2AV9 - chains D and E of the 4 polymer chains in the assembly; structure by X-ray diffraction, 2.40 A resolution.

== Chain D (and E) ==
Molecule: Thioesterase
From: Pseudomonas aeruginosa
Notes: chain E of this document is another copy of the same molecule, construct and numbering; everything in this record applies to it too
UniProtKB: Q9HU04 (Q9HU04_PSEAE); numbering as in UniProt (aligned over 1-147)
Amino-acid sequence (147 residues; row label = number of the first residue in the row):
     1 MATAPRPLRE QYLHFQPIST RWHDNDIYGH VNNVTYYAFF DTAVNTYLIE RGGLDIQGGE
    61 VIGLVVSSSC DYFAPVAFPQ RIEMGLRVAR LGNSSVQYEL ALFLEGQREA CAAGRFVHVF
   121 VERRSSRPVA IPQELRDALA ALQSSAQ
Not modelled in the structure: 1-2, 145-147 (chain E: 1-6, 144-147)
Sequence notes: modified residue (84)
Modified / non-standard residues: Mse84 (selenomethionine; parent Met)

== How chain D and chain E interact ==
Residue-residue contacts (43; chain D residue first):
  Tyr28(D) - Ile62(E)  hydrophobic
  Tyr28(D) - Gly63(E)
  Tyr28(D) - Leu64(E)  hydrophobic
  His30(D) - Leu64(E)
  Asn33(D) - Asp41(E)  hydrogen bond
  Asn33(D) - Val65(E)
  Val34(D) - Val34(E)
  Val34(D) - Tyr37(E)  hydrophobic
  Val34(D) - Ala38(E)
  Val34(D) - Asp41(E)
  Tyr37(D) - Val34(E)
  Tyr37(D) - Tyr37(E)  hydrogen bond
  Tyr37(D) - Ser68(E)  hydrogen bond
  Ala38(D) - Val34(E)
  Asp41(D) - Asn32(E)  hydrogen bond
  Asp41(D) - Asn33(E)  hydrogen bond
  Asp41(D) - Val34(E)
  Ile56(D) - Ile27(E)
  Ile56(D) - Tyr28(E)
  Gln57(D) - Ile27(E)
  Ile62(D) - Tyr28(E)  hydrophobic
  Gly63(D) - Tyr28(E)
  Val65(D) - Asn33(E)
  Val65(D) - Tyr72(E)
  Val66(D) - Asp71(E)
  Val66(D) - Tyr72(E)  hydrogen bond (backbone-backbone)
  Ser67(D) - Cys70(E)
  Ser67(D) - Asp71(E)
  Ser67(D) - Tyr72(E)
  Ser68(D) - Tyr37(E)  hydrogen bond
  Ser68(D) - Ser69(E)
  Ser68(D) - Cys70(E)  hydrogen bond (backbone-backbone)
  Ser68(D) - Tyr72(E)
  Ser69(D) - Ser68(E)
  Ser69(D) - Ser69(E)
  Cys70(D) - Ser67(E)
  Cys70(D) - Ser68(E)  hydrogen bond (backbone-backbone)
  Asp71(D) - Val66(E)
  Asp71(D) - Ser67(E)
  Tyr72(D) - Val65(E)  hydrophobic
  Tyr72(D) - Val66(E)  hydrogen bond (backbone-backbone)
  Tyr72(D) - Ser67(E)
  Tyr72(D) - Ser68(E)  hydrogen bond
Other interface residues (no listed pair), chain D (21 interface residues in all): Asn32, Leu64

== Summary ==
The interface between chain D and chain E involves 21 residues on one side and 19 on the other; the contacts
include 11 hydrogen bonds. Polar pairs include Asn33(D)-Asp41(E), Tyr37(D)-Tyr37(E) and Tyr37(D)-Ser68(E).
Chain D and chain E are both Thioesterase (Pseudomonas aeruginosa); the structure, Crystal Structure of the
PA5185 protein from Pseudomonas Aeruginosa Strain PAO1, was determined by X-ray diffraction (same publication
as 2O5U, 2O6B, 2O6T and 2O6U).
